Entry 4AAB (X-ray diffraction, 2.50 A resolution); this record covers chains A and B of the 6 polymer chains in the assembly.

== Chain A (and B) ==
Molecule: DNA endonuclease I-crei
Source organism: Chlamydomonas reinhardtii
Notes: EC 3.1.-.-; chain B of this document is another copy of the same molecule, construct and numbering; everything in this record applies to it too
UniProtKB: P05725 (DNE1_CHLRE); residue numbers follow UniProt; this construct covers 2-153
Sequence (152 residues; each row starts with the number of its first residue):
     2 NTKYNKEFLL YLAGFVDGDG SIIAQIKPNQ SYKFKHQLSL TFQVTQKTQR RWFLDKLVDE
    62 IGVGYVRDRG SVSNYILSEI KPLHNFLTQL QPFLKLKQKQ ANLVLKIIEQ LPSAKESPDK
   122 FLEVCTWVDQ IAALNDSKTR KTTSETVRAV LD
Sequence notes: engineered mutation Asn75 (Asp in P05725)
Swiss-Prot annotation at these positions:
  - region (Interaction with DNA): Gln26 to Gln38, Gln44 to Gln47, Arg68 to Arg70, Ser138 to Thr143
  - binding site (Mg(2+)): Gly19, Asp20
Metal / ion sites: Mg2+ site 1: Gly19 (shared with Asp20(B) of chain B; 1 residue of chain E; 1 residue of chain F); Mg2+ site 2: Asp20 (shared with Asp20(B) of chain B; 1 residue of chain D; 1 residue of chain E; 1 residue of chain F; 1 residue of chain G)
Small-molecule neighbours: s-1,2-propanediol (PGO): Asp18, Gly19, Gly21, Leu97, Lys98, Asn136, Asp137

== How chain A and chain B interact ==
Contacting residue pairs (42):
  Lys7(A) with Glu8(B), salt bridge
  Glu8(A) with Lys7(B), salt bridge; Leu11(B)
  Leu11(A) with Leu11(B), hydrophobic; Tyr12(B)
  Tyr12(A) with Leu11(B); Ala14(B); Gly15(B); Asp18(B), hydrogen bond; Phe94(B); Lys96(B)
  Ala14(A) with Tyr12(B)
  Gly15(A) with Tyr12(B); Gly15(B); Phe16(B)
  Phe16(A) with Gly15(B); Phe16(B); Asp18(B); Gly19(B); Leu97(B), hydrophobic
  Asp18(A) with Tyr12(B), hydrogen bond; Phe16(B)
  Gly19(A) with Phe16(B); Asp20(B)
  Asp20(A) with Gly19(B); Asp20(B)
  Gln47(A) with Leu97(B)
  Lys48(A) with Asp137(B), salt bridge
  Arg51(A) with Leu97(B); Asp137(B), salt bridge
  Trp53(A) with Leu97(B), hydrophobic
  Phe54(A) with Leu97(B), hydrophobic
  Lys57(A) with Lys96(B)
  Phe94(A) with Tyr12(B)
  Lys96(A) with Tyr12(B)
  Leu97(A) with Phe16(B), hydrophobic; Gln47(B); Trp53(B), hydrophobic; Phe54(B), hydrophobic
  Asp137(A) with Lys48(B); Gln50(B); Arg51(B), salt bridge
Other interface residues (no listed pair), chain A (22 interface residues in all): Gln50, Glu61
Other interface residues (no listed pair), chain B (21 interface residues in all): Glu61

== Overview ==
The interface between chain A and chain B involves 22 residues on one side and 21 on the other, with 2
hydrogen bonds and 5 salt bridges. Among the polar pairs are Lys7(A)-Glu8(B), Lys48(A)-Asp137(B) and
Arg51(A)-Asp137(B). Bound to chain A: s-1,2-propanediol.
Chain A and chain B are both DNA endonuclease I-crei (Chlamydomonas reinhardtii); the structure, Crystal
structure of the mutant D75N I-CreI in complex with its wild- type target (The four ..., was determined by
X-ray diffraction (same publication as 4AAD, 4AAE, 4AAF and 4AAG).
